6WAS - chains H and L of the 3 polymer chains in the assembly; structure by X-ray diffraction, 1.90 A resolution.

== Chain H ==
Molecule: GN1_PA8 Fab Heavy chain
Organism: Homo sapiens
Notes: antibody fragment or engineered binder
Amino-acid sequence (223 residues; each row starts with the number of its first residue; a row labelled like 82A-82C holds insertion residues (82A, then the next letters in order)):
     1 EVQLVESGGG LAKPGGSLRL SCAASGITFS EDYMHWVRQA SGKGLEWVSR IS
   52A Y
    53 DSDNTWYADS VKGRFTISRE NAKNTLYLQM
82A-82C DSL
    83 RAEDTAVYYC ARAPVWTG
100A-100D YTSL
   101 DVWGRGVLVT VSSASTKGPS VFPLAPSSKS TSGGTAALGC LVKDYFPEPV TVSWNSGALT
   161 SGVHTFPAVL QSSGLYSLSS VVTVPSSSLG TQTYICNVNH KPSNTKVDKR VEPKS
Not modelled in the structure: 128-131
Cystine bridges: Cys-22/Cys-92, Cys-140/Cys-196
Modified / non-standard residues: Glu-1 (pyroglutamic acid; PCA)

== Chain L ==
Molecule: GN1_PA8 Fab Light chain
Organism: Homo sapiens
Notes: antibody fragment or engineered binder
Amino-acid sequence (217 residues; numbered 1 to 212 plus 6 insertion-coded residues; 1 number in that range is skipped by the numbering (no residue carries it; nothing is unmodelled there); the number before each row is that of its first residue; a row labelled like 27A-27B holds insertion residues (27A, then the next letters in order)):
     1 EVVFSQPHS
    11 VSGSPGQTVT ISCTRSS
27A-27B GS
    28 IDNEYVRWYQ QRPGSVPTIV IYKDNQRPSG VPDRFSGSI
66A-66B DS
    67 SSNSASLAIS GLQSEDEADY YCQSSDDNF
   95A N
    96 WVFGGGTRLT V
  106A L
   107 RQPKAAPSVT LFPPSSEELQ ANKATLVCLI SDFYPGAVTV AWKADSSPVK AGVETTTPSK
   167 QSNNKYAASS YLSLTPEQWK SHRSYSCQVT HEGSTVEKTV APTECS
Not modelled in the structure: 211-212
Cystine bridges: Cys-23/Cys-88, Cys-134/Cys-193
Modified / non-standard residues: Glu-1 (pyroglutamic acid; PCA)
Small-molecule neighbours: N-acetylglucosamine (NAG; 2-acetamido-2-deoxy-beta-D-glucopyranose): Asp-29, Asn-30, Glu-31

== How chain H and chain L interact ==
Contacting residue pairs (71):
  His-35(H) / Trp-96(L)
  Val-37(H) / Phe-98(L)  hydrophobic
  Gln-39(H) / Gln-38(L)  hydrogen bond
  Gln-39(H) / Tyr-87(L)  hydrogen bond
  Lys-43(H) / Tyr-87(L)
  Gly-44(H) / Tyr-87(L)
  Leu-45(H) / Pro-44(L)  hydrophobic
  Leu-45(H) / Tyr-87(L)
  Leu-45(H) / Phe-98(L)
  Trp-47(H) / Asn-95A(L)
  Trp-47(H) / Trp-96(L)
  Trp-47(H) / Phe-98(L)
  Arg-50(H) / Phe-95(L)  hydrogen bond (side chain-backbone)
  Arg-50(H) / Trp-96(L)
  Trp-58(H) / Phe-95(L)
  Trp-58(H) / Asn-95A(L)
  Tyr-59(H) / Asn-95A(L)  hydrogen bond (backbone-side chain)
  Lys-64(H) / Asn-95A(L)
  Trp-98(H) / Tyr-49(L)
  Trp-98(H) / Pro-55(L)  hydrophobic
  Thr-99(H) / Lys-50(L)
  Tyr-100A(H) / Trp-96(L)
  Thr-100B(H) / Arg-34(L)  hydrogen bond (backbone-side chain)
  Thr-100B(H) / Gln-89(L)
  Thr-100B(H) / Trp-96(L)
  Ser-100C(H) / Arg-34(L)
  Ser-100C(H) / Tyr-36(L)  hydrogen bond
  Ser-100C(H) / Ile-46(L)
  Ser-100C(H) / Tyr-49(L)
  Ser-100C(H) / Trp-96(L)
  Leu-100D(H) / Tyr-36(L)  hydrogen bond (backbone-side chain)
  Leu-100D(H) / Ile-46(L)
  Leu-100D(H) / Trp-96(L)  hydrophobic
  Asp-101(H) / Ile-46(L)
  Trp-103(H) / Val-43(L)  hydrophobic
  Trp-103(H) / Pro-44(L)
  Gly-104(H) / Val-43(L)
  Arg-105(H) / Val-43(L)
  Phe-122(H) / Ser-121(L)
  Phe-122(H) / Glu-123(L)
  Phe-122(H) / Glu-124(L)
  Pro-123(H) / Ser-121(L)
  Pro-123(H) / Glu-123(L)
  Leu-124(H) / Phe-118(L)
  Leu-124(H) / Val-133(L)  hydrophobic
  Ala-125(H) / Phe-118(L)
  Ala-137(H) / Thr-116(L)
  Ala-137(H) / Phe-118(L)
  Leu-141(H) / Thr-131(L)
  Leu-141(H) / Tyr-177(L)  hydrophobic
  Lys-143(H) / Glu-124(L)  salt bridge
  Lys-143(H) / Lys-129(L)
  Lys-143(H) / Thr-131(L)
  His-164(H) / Ser-165(L)  hydrogen bond
  His-164(H) / Lys-166(L)
  His-164(H) / Gln-167(L)
  His-164(H) / Ala-173(L)
  Phe-166(H) / Leu-135(L)  hydrophobic
  Phe-166(H) / Ala-173(L)  hydrophobic
  Phe-166(H) / Ala-174(L)
  Phe-166(H) / Ser-175(L)
  Pro-167(H) / Thr-162(L)
  Pro-167(H) / Ser-165(L)
  Val-169(H) / Glu-160(L)
  Val-169(H) / Thr-162(L)
  Val-169(H) / Tyr-177(L)  hydrophobic
  Leu-170(H) / Glu-160(L)
  Leu-178(H) / Tyr-177(L)
  Ser-179(H) / Leu-135(L)
  Ser-179(H) / Tyr-177(L)  hydrogen bond
  Val-181(H) / Leu-135(L)  hydrophobic
Interface residues without a listed pair, chain H (44 interface residues in all): Glu-46, Asp-61, Tyr-91, Ala-95, Leu-138, Val-163, Gln-171, Lys-209
Interface residues without a listed pair, chain L (41 interface residues in all): Gly-41, Asn-94, Gly-99, Gly-100, Ile-136, Thr-161, Ser-168, Ser-179

== Overview ==
Chain H and chain L form an interface of 44 and 41 residues respectively, with 9 hydrogen bonds and 1 salt
bridge. Polar pairs include Lys-143(H)/Glu-124(L), Gln-39(H)/Gln-38(L) and Gln-39(H)/Tyr-87(L). Bound to chain
L: N-acetylglucosamine.
Here chain H is GN1_PA8 Fab Heavy chain and chain L is GN1_PA8 Fab Light chain, both from Homo sapiens. Entry
6WAS (Structure of D19.PA8 Fab in complex with 1FD6 16055 V1V2 scaffold) was determined by X-ray diffraction,
deposited together with 6XSN, 6XLZ, 6WIT and 6VJN.
